Entry 6GO6 (X-ray diffraction, 2.09 A resolution); this record covers chains A and F of the 4 polymer chains in the assembly.

[Chain A]
Molecule: DNA nucleotidylexotransferase, DNA-directed DNA/RNA polymerase mu
Organism: Mus musculus
Notes: EC 2.7.7.31, 2.7.7.7
UniProt: chimeric construct of P09838, Q9JIW4: residues 132-377 from P09838 (TDT_MOUSE) positions 132-377 (same numbers); residues 378-407 from Q9JIW4 positions 363-392 (UniProt number = residue number - 15); residues 408-511 from P09838 (TDT_MOUSE) positions 407-510 (UniProt number = residue number - 1)
Amino-acid sequence (401 residues; each row starts with the number of its first residue):
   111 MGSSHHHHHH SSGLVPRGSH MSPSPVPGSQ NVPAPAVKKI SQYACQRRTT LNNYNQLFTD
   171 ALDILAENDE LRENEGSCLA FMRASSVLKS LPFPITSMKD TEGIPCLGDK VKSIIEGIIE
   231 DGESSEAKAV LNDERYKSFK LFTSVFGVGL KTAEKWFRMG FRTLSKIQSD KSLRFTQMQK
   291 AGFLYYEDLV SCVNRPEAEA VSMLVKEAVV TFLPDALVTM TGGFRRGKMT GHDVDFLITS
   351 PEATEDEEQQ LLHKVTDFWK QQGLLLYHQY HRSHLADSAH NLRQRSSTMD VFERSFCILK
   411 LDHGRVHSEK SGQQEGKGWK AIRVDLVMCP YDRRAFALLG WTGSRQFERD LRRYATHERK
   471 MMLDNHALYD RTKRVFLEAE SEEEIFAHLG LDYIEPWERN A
Not modelled in the structure: 111-147, 420-424
Construct notes: initiating methionine (111); expression tag (112-131); conflict Val-401 (Ala386 in Q9JIW4)
Bound ions: Na+: Thr-253, Val-258; Mg2+: Asp-343, Asp-345 (together with 2',3'-dideoxycytidine 5'-triphosphate)
Small-molecule neighbours: 2',3'-dideoxycytidine 5'-triphosphate (DCT): Gly-332, Gly-333, Arg-336, Lys-338, Thr-340, Gly-341, His-342, Asp-343, Asp-345, Ser-388, Ala-389, His-390, Asn-391, Leu-392, Gly-450, Trp-451, Thr-452, Gly-453, Ser-454, Arg-455, Glu-458
Swiss-Prot annotation at these positions:
  - region: Val-258 to Thr-262 (Involved in DNA binding)
  - binding site (a 2'-deoxyribonucleoside 5'-triphosphate): Gly-333 to Lys-338, His-342 to Asp-345, Gly-450, Trp-451
  - binding site (Mg(2+)): Asp-343, Asp-345, Asp-435
  - modified residue: Ser-134 (Phosphoserine)

[Chain F]
Molecule: 8-nt DNA strand
Sequence (8 nucleotides; numbered 1 to 8; the number before each row is that of its first residue):
     1 TTTTTGGC

[Chain A / chain F interface]
Pairs across the interface (22; chain A residue first):
  Leu-189(A) with DT5(F), sugar contact; DG6(F), phosphate contact
  Arg-193(A) with DT5(F), phosphate contact
  Asn-391(A) with DG6(F), base contact
  Leu-392(A) with DG6(F), hydrogen bond to the base
  Arg-393(A) with DG6(F), base contact; DG7(F), hydrogen bond to the base
  Gln-394(A) with DG7(F), base contact
  Arg-395(A) with DG7(F), base contact; DC8(F), base contact
  Arg-455(A) with DG6(F), hydrogen bond to the base
  Glu-458(A) with DG6(F), base contact
  Arg-459(A) with DG6(F), salt bridge to the phosphate
  Arg-462(A) with DG6(F), hydrogen bond to the base; DG7(F), hydrogen bond to the sugar
  Arg-463(A) with DT5(F), phosphate contact; DG6(F), sugar contact
  Thr-466(A) with DG7(F), hydrogen bond to the phosphate
  His-467(A) with DT5(F), salt bridge to the phosphate
  Met-472(A) with DG7(F), phosphate contact; DC8(F), sugar contact
  Arg-481(A) with DC8(F), salt bridge to the phosphate
Also at the interface, not in a pair above, chain A (19 interface residues in all): Gly-186, Ser-388, Leu-473
Also at the interface, not in a pair above, chain F (5 interface residues in all): DT4

[In short]
19 residues of chain A face 5 of chain F across their interface, with 6 hydrogen bonds and 3 salt bridges.
Among the polar pairs are Leu-392(A)/DG6(F), Arg-393(A)/DG7(F) and Arg-455(A)/DG6(F). Ligands of chain A:
2',3'-dideoxycytidine 5'-triphosphate.
Here chain A is DNA nucleotidylexotransferase, DNA-directed DNA/RNA polymerase mu (Mus musculus) and chain F
is an 8-nt DNA strand. Entry 6GO6 (TdT chimera (Loop1 of pol mu) - ternary complex with downstream dsDNA) was
determined by X-ray diffraction together with 6GO3, 6GO4, 6GO5 and 6GO7 from the same study.
